PDB entry 4WZI | X-ray diffraction, 2.58 A resolution | chains A and B

Chain A (and B):
Molecule: cAMP-specific 3', 5'-cyclic phosphodiesterase 4B
Organism: Homo sapiens
Notes: EC 3.1.4.53; chain B of this document is another copy of the same molecule, construct and numbering; everything in this record applies to it too
UniProt: Q07343 (PDE4B_HUMAN); residues 122-736 here = UniProt positions 122-736
Chain sequence (655 residues; each row starts with the number of its first residue):
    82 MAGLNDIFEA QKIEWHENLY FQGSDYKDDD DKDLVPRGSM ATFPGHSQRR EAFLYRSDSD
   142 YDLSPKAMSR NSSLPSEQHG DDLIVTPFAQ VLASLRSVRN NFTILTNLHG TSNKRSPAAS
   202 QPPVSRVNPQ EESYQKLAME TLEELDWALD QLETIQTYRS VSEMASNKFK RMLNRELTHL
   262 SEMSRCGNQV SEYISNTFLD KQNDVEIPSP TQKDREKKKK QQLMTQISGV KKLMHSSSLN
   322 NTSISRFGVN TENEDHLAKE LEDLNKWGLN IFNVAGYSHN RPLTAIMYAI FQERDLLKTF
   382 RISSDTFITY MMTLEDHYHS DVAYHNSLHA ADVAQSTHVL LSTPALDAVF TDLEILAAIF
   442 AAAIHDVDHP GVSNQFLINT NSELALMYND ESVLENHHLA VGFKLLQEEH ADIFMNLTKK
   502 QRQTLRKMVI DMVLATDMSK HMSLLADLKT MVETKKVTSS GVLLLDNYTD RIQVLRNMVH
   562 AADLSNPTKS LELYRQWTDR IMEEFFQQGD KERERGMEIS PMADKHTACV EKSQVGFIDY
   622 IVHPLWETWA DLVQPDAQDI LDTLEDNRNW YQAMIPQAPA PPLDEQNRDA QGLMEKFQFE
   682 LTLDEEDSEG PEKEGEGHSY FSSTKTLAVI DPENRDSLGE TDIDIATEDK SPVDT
Disordered / not traced: 82-165, 186-215, 283-332, 658-736 (chain B: 82-165, 188-210, 283-327, 658-736)
Construct notes: initiating methionine (82); expression tag (83-121); engineered mutation A133 (Ser in Q07343), A229 (Cys in Q07343), C267 (Ser in Q07343), A366 (Cys in Q07343), A492 (Cys in Q07343), A562 (Cys in Q07343), A604 (Cys in Q07343), C610 (Ser in Q07343), A654 (Ser in Q07343), A659 (Ser in Q07343), A661 (Ser in Q07343), A671 (Cys in Q07343), A709 (Cys in Q07343)
Bound ions: Na+: Y399, S401; Zn2+ site 1: H410, H446, D447, D564; Mg2+ near D447 (its only coordinating residue here); Zn2+ site 2: H491, D605, H607
What the authors report for this chain:
  - contacts within the chain: R177-E234 (salt bridge), R180-D227 (salt bridge)
  - self-association interface (contacts with another copy of this molecule); pairs are residue here / residue on that copy: D471-R507 (salt bridge), F169, L176, V179, F183, L226, L230, L233, R266

Interface between chain A and chain B:
Cross-chain cystine bridges: C267(A)-C610(B), C610(A)-C267(B)
Residue-residue contacts - 191 pairs, chain A then chain B:
  V166(A) - E534(B)
  T167(A) - K530(B)
  T167(A) - T531(B)
  T167(A) - E534(B)  hydrogen bond
  P168(A) - I236(B)  hydrophobic
  A170(A) - E534(B)
  Q171(A) - W228(B)
  V172(A) - A229(B)
  V172(A) - Q232(B)
  V172(A) - L233(B)  hydrophobic
  S175(A) - E225(B)
  S175(A) - W228(B)
  S175(A) - A229(B)
  L176(A) - L176(B)  hydrophobic
  L176(A) - A229(B)  hydrophobic
  S178(A) - E225(B)
  V179(A) - T222(B)
  V179(A) - E225(B)
  V179(A) - L226(B)
  N182(A) - L218(B)
  N182(A) - T222(B)
  F183(A) - F183(B)  hydrophobic
  F183(A) - L186(B)  hydrophobic
  L218(A) - N182(B)
  L218(A) - L186(B)  hydrophobic
  A219(A) - L186(B)
  T222(A) - V179(B)
  T222(A) - N182(B)
  T222(A) - L186(B)
  E225(A) - S175(B)  hydrogen bond
  E225(A) - S178(B)  hydrogen bond
  E225(A) - V179(B)
  L226(A) - L176(B)  hydrophobic
  L226(A) - V179(B)
  W228(A) - Q171(B)
  W228(A) - S175(B)
  A229(A) - V172(B)
  A229(A) - S175(B)
  A229(A) - L176(B)  hydrophobic
  Q232(A) - V172(B)
  L233(A) - V172(B)  hydrophobic
  I236(A) - P168(B)  hydrophobic
  I236(A) - M245(B)
  Q237(A) - Q237(B)
  Q237(A) - M245(B)
  T238(A) - E244(B)  hydrogen bond
  T238(A) - N248(B)
  Y239(A) - N548(B)  hydrogen bond
  Y239(A) - T550(B)
  Y239(A) - D551(B)  hydrogen bond
  Y239(A) - Q554(B)
  R240(A) - D528(B)  salt bridge
  R240(A) - R557(B)
  S241(A) - S241(B)
  S241(A) - E244(B)
  V242(A) - T531(B)
  S243(A) - S524(B)
  S243(A) - A527(B)
  S243(A) - D528(B)  hydrogen bond
  E244(A) - T238(B)  hydrogen bond
  E244(A) - R240(B)
  M245(A) - I236(B)
  M245(A) - Q237(B)
  M245(A) - M245(B)  hydrophobic
  A246(A) - A527(B)  hydrophobic
  S247(A) - M523(B)
  S247(A) - S524(B)
  S247(A) - A527(B)
  N248(A) - T238(B)
  F250(A) - M523(B)  hydrophobic
  F250(A) - A527(B)  hydrophobic
  F250(A) - K530(B)
  L254(A) - M523(B)  hydrophobic
  L254(A) - Y621(B)  hydrophobic
  E257(A) - Y621(B)
  L258(A) - Y621(B)  hydrophobic
  S265(A) - K613(B)  hydrogen bond
  R266(A) - T608(B)  hydrogen bond (side chain-backbone)
  R266(A) - C610(B)
  C267(A) - C610(B)  disulfide
  C267(A) - K613(B)
  Q270(A) - P602(B)
  Q270(A) - M603(B)
  Q270(A) - T608(B)
  Q270(A) - A609(B)
  Q270(A) - C610(B)  hydrogen bond (side chain-backbone)
  V271(A) - K613(B)
  V271(A) - S614(B)
  E273(A) - P602(B)
  Y274(A) - F586(B)  hydrophobic
  Y274(A) - P602(B)
  Y274(A) - M603(B)  hydrophobic
  I275(A) - G617(B)
  I275(A) - F618(B)
  I275(A) - I622(B)  hydrophobic
  N277(A) - P602(B)
  T278(A) - M519(B)
  T278(A) - S520(B)  hydrogen bond (backbone-backbone)
  F279(A) - M519(B)
  F279(A) - F618(B)  hydrophobic
  F279(A) - I622(B)  hydrophobic
  L280(A) - S520(B)
  D281(A) - S520(B)
  D281(A) - K521(B)  salt bridge
  E464(A) - K485(B)  salt bridge
  E464(A) - Q488(B)
  A466(A) - R507(B)  hydrogen bond (backbone-side chain)
  L467(A) - A481(B)
  L467(A) - F484(B)  hydrophobic
  L467(A) - K485(B)
  L467(A) - Q488(B)
  L467(A) - R507(B)
  M468(A) - M468(B)  hydrophobic
  M468(A) - Y469(B)  hydrogen bond (backbone-side chain)
  M468(A) - A481(B)
  Y469(A) - M468(B)  hydrogen bond (side chain-backbone)
  Y469(A) - Y469(B)  hydrophobic
  N470(A) - N477(B)  hydrogen bond
  N470(A) - L480(B)
  N470(A) - A481(B)
  N470(A) - R507(B)
  N470(A) - I511(B)
  D471(A) - R507(B)  salt bridge
  N477(A) - N470(B)  hydrogen bond
  L480(A) - N470(B)
  A481(A) - L467(B)
  A481(A) - M468(B)
  A481(A) - N470(B)
  F484(A) - L467(B)  hydrophobic
  K485(A) - E464(B)  salt bridge
  K485(A) - L467(B)
  Q488(A) - E464(B)
  Q488(A) - L467(B)
  R507(A) - A466(B)  hydrogen bond (side chain-backbone)
  R507(A) - L467(B)
  R507(A) - N470(B)
  R507(A) - D471(B)  salt bridge
  I511(A) - N470(B)
  M519(A) - T278(B)
  M519(A) - F279(B)
  S520(A) - T278(B)  hydrogen bond (backbone-backbone)
  S520(A) - L280(B)
  S520(A) - D281(B)  hydrogen bond
  K521(A) - D281(B)  salt bridge
  M523(A) - S247(B)
  M523(A) - F250(B)  hydrophobic
  M523(A) - K251(B)
  M523(A) - L254(B)  hydrophobic
  S524(A) - R240(B)
  S524(A) - S247(B)
  A527(A) - S243(B)
  A527(A) - A246(B)  hydrophobic
  A527(A) - S247(B)
  A527(A) - F250(B)  hydrophobic
  D528(A) - R240(B)  salt bridge
  D528(A) - S243(B)  hydrogen bond
  K530(A) - F250(B)
  T531(A) - T167(B)
  E534(A) - V166(B)
  E534(A) - T167(B)  hydrogen bond
  N548(A) - Y239(B)  hydrogen bond
  T550(A) - Y239(B)
  D551(A) - Y239(B)  hydrogen bond
  Q554(A) - Y239(B)
  R557(A) - R240(B)
  F586(A) - Y274(B)  hydrophobic
  P602(A) - Q270(B)  hydrogen bond (backbone-side chain)
  P602(A) - E273(B)
  P602(A) - Y274(B)
  M603(A) - Q270(B)
  M603(A) - Y274(B)  hydrophobic
  T608(A) - R266(B)  hydrogen bond (backbone-side chain)
  T608(A) - Q270(B)  hydrogen bond (backbone-side chain)
  A609(A) - Q270(B)
  C610(A) - R266(B)
  C610(A) - C267(B)  disulfide
  C610(A) - Q270(B)  hydrogen bond (backbone-side chain)
  K613(A) - S265(B)
  K613(A) - C267(B)
  K613(A) - V271(B)
  S614(A) - V271(B)
  G617(A) - I275(B)
  F618(A) - I275(B)
  F618(A) - F279(B)  hydrophobic
  Y621(A) - L254(B)  hydrophobic
  Y621(A) - E257(B)
  Y621(A) - L258(B)  hydrophobic
  Y621(A) - L261(B)  hydrophobic
  Y621(A) - I275(B)  hydrophobic
  I622(A) - I275(B)  hydrophobic
  I622(A) - F279(B)  hydrophobic
Interface residues without a listed pair, chain A (102 interface residues in all): L230, K249, K251, L261, N460, H522, L526, L565, H607
Interface residues without a listed pair, chain B (100 interface residues in all): A170, I185, L230, N277, K500, H522, L526, L565

Summary:
The interface between chain A and chain B involves 102 residues on one side and 100 on the other, with 2
disulfide bonds, 28 hydrogen bonds and 8 salt bridges. Among the polar pairs are R240(A)-D528(B),
D281(A)-K521(B) and E464(A)-K485(B). From the paper: a self-association interface involving F169(A), L176(A)
and V179(A) among others; contacts within the chain involving R177(A), E234(A) and R180(A) among others.
Chain A and chain B are both cAMP-specific 3', 5'-cyclic phosphodiesterase 4B (Homo sapiens); the structure,
Crystal structure of crosslink stabilized long-form PDE4B, was determined by X-ray diffraction together with
4X0F from the same study.
